3ZPG - chain A; structure by X-ray diffraction, 1.99 A resolution.

== Chain A ==
Name: RIBD
Organism: Acinetobacter baumannii
Notes: EC 3.5.4.26, 1.1.1.193
UniProtKB: D0CB74 (D0CB74_ACIBA); numbering as in UniProt (aligned over 1-361)
Sequence (382 residues; each row starts with the number of its first residue; numbers below 1 keep their minus sign (Met-20 is residue -20)):
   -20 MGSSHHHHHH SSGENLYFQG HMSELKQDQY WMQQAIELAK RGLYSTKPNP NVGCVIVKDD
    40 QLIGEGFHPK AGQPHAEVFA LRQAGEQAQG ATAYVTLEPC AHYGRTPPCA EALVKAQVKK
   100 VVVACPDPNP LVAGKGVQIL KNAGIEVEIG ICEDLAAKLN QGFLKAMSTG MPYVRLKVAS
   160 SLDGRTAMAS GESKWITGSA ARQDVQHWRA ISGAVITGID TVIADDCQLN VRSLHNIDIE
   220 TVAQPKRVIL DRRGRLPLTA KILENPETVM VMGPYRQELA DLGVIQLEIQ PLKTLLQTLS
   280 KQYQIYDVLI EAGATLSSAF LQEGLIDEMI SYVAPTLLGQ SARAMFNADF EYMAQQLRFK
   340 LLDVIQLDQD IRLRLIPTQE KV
Disordered / not traced: -20 to 1, 173-174, 358-361
Sequence notes: expression tag (-20 to 0)
Bound ions: Zn2+: His54, Cys79, Cys88 (together with cacodylate ion)
Ligand contacts:
  - guanosine-5'-monophosphate (5GP), molecule 1: Tyr23, Lys137, Asp183, His186, Trp187, Asp342, Arg351, Arg353
  - guanosine-5'-monophosphate (5GP), molecule 2: Leu229, Arg231, Met251, Pro270, Leu271, Thr294, Leu295, Ala298, Glu302
  - oxalate ion (OXL), molecule 1: Gly45, Phe46, Pro48, Phe58
  - oxalate ion (OXL), molecule 2: Ile198, Leu229, Asp230, Arg231, Arg232, Arg234
From the paper describing this entry:
  - Zn2+ coordination: His54, Cys79, Cys88
  - binding site for sulfate ion: His54
  - conformationally variable residues (order/disorder transition, side-chain flip): His81, Arg84, Trp174
  - binding site for guanosine-5'-monophosphate: His186, Trp187, Leu229, Arg231, Pro270, Leu271, Leu295, Ala298, Glu302
  - catalytic residues: Glu56, Asp106 (proposed by the authors, not directly observed)

== Overview ==
Ligands of chain A: guanosine-5'-monophosphate and oxalate ion. His54, Cys79 and Cys88 form the Zn2+ site. The
paper reports catalytic residues Glu56 and Asp106; a binding site for guanosine-5'-monophosphate at His186,
Trp187 and Leu229 among others.
Chain A is RIBD (Acinetobacter baumannii); the structure, Acinetobacter baumannii RibD, form 2, was determined
by X-ray diffraction together with 3ZPC from the same study.
